Entry 7BOF (electron microscopy, 2.92 A resolution); this record covers chains A and Q of the 12 polymer chains in the assembly.

== Chain A ==
Molecule: 16S rRNA
Organism: Escherichia coli (strain K12)
Sequence (1542 nucleotides; numbered 1 to 1542; the number before each row is that of its first residue):
     1 AAAUUGAAGAGUUUGAUCAUGGCUCAGAUUGAACGCUGGCGGCAGGCCUA
    51 ACACAUGCAAGUCGAACGGUAACAGGAAGAAGCUUGCUUCUUUGCUGACG
   101 AGUGGCGGACGGGUGAGUAAUGUCUGGGAAACUGCCUGAUGGAGGGGGAU
   151 AACUACUGGAAACGGUAGCUAAUACCGCAUAACGUCGCAAGACCAAAGAG
   201 GGGGACCUUCGGGCCUCUUGCCAUCGGAUGUGCCCAGAUGGGAUUAGCUA
   251 GUAGGUGGGGUAACGGCUCACCUAGGCGACGAUCCCUAGCUGGUCUGAGA
   301 GGAUGACCAGCCACACUGGAACUGAGACACGGUCCAGACUCCUACGGGAG
   351 GCAGCAGUGGGGAAUAUUGCACAAUGGGCGCAAGCCUGAUGCAGCCAUGC
   401 CGCGUGUAUGAAGAAGGCCUUCGGGUUGUAAAGUACUUUCAGCGGGGAGG
   451 AAGGGAGUAAAGUUAAUACCUUUGCUCAUUGACGUUACCCGCAGAAGAAG
   501 CACCGGCUAACUCCGUGCCAGCAGCCXCGGUAAUACGGAGGGUGCAAGCG
   551 UUAAUCGGAAUUACUGGGCGUAAAGCGCACGCAGGCGGUUUGUUAAGUCA
   601 GAUGUGAAAUCCCCGGGCUCAACCUGGGAACUGCAUCUGAUACUGGCAAG
   651 CUUGAGUCUCGUAGAGGGGGGUAGAAUUCCAGGUGUAGCGGUGAAAUGCG
   701 UAGAGAUCUGGAGGAAUACCGGUGGCGAAGGCGGCCCCCUGGACGAAGAC
   751 UGACGCUCAGGUGCGAAAGCGUGGGGAGCAAACAGGAUUAGAUACCCUGG
   801 UAGUCCACGCCGUAAACGAUGUCGACUUGGAGGUUGUGCCCUUGAGGCGU
   851 GGCUUCCGGAGCUAACGCGUUAAGUCGACCGCCUGGGGAGUACGGCCGCA
   901 AGGUUAAAACUCAAAUGAAUUGACGGGGGCCCGCACAAGCGGUGGAGCAU
   951 GUGGUUUAAUUCGAUGXAACGCGAAGAACCUUACCUGGUCUUGACAUCCA
  1001 CGGAAGUUUUCAGAGAUGAGAAUGUGCCUUCGGGAACCGUGAGACAGGUG
  1051 CUGCAUGGCUGUCGUCAGCUCGUGUUGUGAAAUGUUGGGUUAAGUCCCGC
  1101 AACGAGCGCAACCCUUAUCCUUUGUUGCCAGCGGUCCGGCCGGGAACUCA
  1151 AAGGAGACUGCCAGUGAUAAACUGGAGGAAGGUGGGGAUGACGUCAAGUC
  1201 AUCAUGGCCCUUACGACCAGGGCUACACACGUGCUACAAUGGCGCAUACA
  1251 AAGAGAAGCGACCUCGCGAGAGCAAGCGGACCUCAUAAAGUGCGUCGUAG
  1301 UCCGGAUUGGAGUCUGCAACUCGACUCCAUGAAGUCGGAAUCGCUAGUAA
  1351 UCGUGGAUCAGAAUGCCACGGUGAAUACGUUCCCGGGCCUUGUACACACC
  1401 GCCCGUXACACCAUGGGAGUGGGUUGCAAAAGAAGUAGGUAGCUUAACCU
  1451 UCGGGAGGGCGCUUACCACUUUGUGAUUCAUGACUGGGGUGAAGUCGUAA
  1501 CAAGGUAACCGUAGGGGAACCUGCGGUUGGAUCACCUCCUUA
Not modelled in the structure: 931-1386, 1401-1407, 1495-1501, 1541-1542
Modified positions: PSU (pseudouridine-5'-monophosphate) at position 516, G7M (N7-methyl-guanosine-5'-monophosphate) at position 527, 2MG (2N-methylguanosine-5'-monophosphate) at position 966, 5MC (5-methylcytidine-5'-monophosphate) at position 967, 2MG (2N-methylguanosine-5'-monophosphate) at position 1207, 4OC (4n,o2'-methylcytidine-5'-monophosphate) at position 1402, 5MC (5-methylcytidine-5'-monophosphate) at position 1407, UR3 (3-methyluridine-5'-monophoshate) at position 1498, 2MG (2N-methylguanosine-5'-monophosphate) at position 1516, MA6 (6N-dimethyladenosine-5'-monophoshate) at position 1518, MA6 (6N-dimethyladenosine-5'-monophoshate) at position 1519
Metal / ion sites: Mg2+ site 1 near U14 (its only coordinating residue here); Mg2+ site 2 near G21 (its only coordinating residue here); Mg2+ site 3: C48, G115; Mg2+ site 4 near A53 (its only coordinating residue here); Mg2+ site 5 near U56 (its only coordinating residue here); Mg2+ site 6: A59, U387; Mg2+ site 7 near A66 (its only coordinating residue here); Mg2+ site 8 near G100 (its only coordinating residue here); Mg2+ site 9: A109, G331; Mg2+ site 10 near G111 (its only coordinating residue here); Mg2+ site 11 near G113 (its only coordinating residue here); Mg2+ site 12: A116, G117, G289; 39 more Mg2+ sites not listed
Reported in the primary citation:
  - contacts within the chain: U921-A1534, A923-U1532, A1507-G1530 (pi stacking)

== Chain Q ==
Name: 30S ribosomal protein S17
Organism: Escherichia coli (strain K12)
UniProt: P0AG63 (RS17_ECOLI); residue numbers follow UniProt; this construct covers 1-84
Chain sequence (84 residues; each row starts with the number of its first residue):
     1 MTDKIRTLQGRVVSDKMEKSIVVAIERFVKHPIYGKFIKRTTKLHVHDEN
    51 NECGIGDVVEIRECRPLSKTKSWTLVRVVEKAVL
Not modelled in the structure: 1-3, 84
Curated features (UniProtKB/Swiss-Prot):
  - natural variant: His31 (H31P: In neamine-resistant mutant nea301), Ser68 (S68F: Prevents 30S subunit assembly at 42 degrees Celsius)

== How chain A and chain Q interact ==
Residue-residue contacts (58):
  G127(A) with Arg6(Q), sugar contact; Glu63(Q), hydrogen bond to the base
  A130(A) with Arg65(Q), salt bridge to the phosphate; Pro66(Q), base contact
  C234(A) with Pro66(Q), sugar contact; Ser72(Q), sugar contact
  C235(A) with Glu63(Q), sugar contact; Ser72(Q), sugar contact; Trp73(Q), hydrogen bond to the sugar
  A236(A) with Thr42(Q), phosphate contact; Leu44(Q), phosphate contact
  G237(A) with Arg27(Q), sugar contact; Thr42(Q), hydrogen bond to the phosphate
  U252(A) with Lys69(Q), salt bridge to the phosphate
  A253(A) with Met17(Q), hydrogen bond to the sugar; Lys69(Q), salt bridge to the phosphate; Thr70(Q), phosphate contact
  G254(A) with Met17(Q), sugar contact; Glu18(Q), hydrogen bond to the sugar; Ser20(Q), sugar contact; Ser68(Q), hydrogen bond to the phosphate; Lys69(Q), hydrogen bond to the phosphate; Thr70(Q), hydrogen bond to the phosphate; Lys71(Q), hydrogen bond to the phosphate
  G255(A) with Glu18(Q), sugar contact; Lys19(Q), phosphate contact; Ser68(Q), phosphate contact; Lys71(Q), salt bridge to the phosphate
  U256(A) with Lys19(Q), salt bridge to the phosphate
  C264(A) with Arg65(Q), hydrogen bond to the phosphate; Pro66(Q), hydrogen bond to the sugar
  G265(A) with Arg65(Q), salt bridge to the phosphate; Pro66(Q), sugar contact; Leu67(Q), phosphate contact; Ser68(Q), hydrogen bond to the sugar; Lys69(Q), hydrogen bond to the sugar
  G266(A) with Lys69(Q), sugar contact
  C267(A) with Lys69(Q), phosphate contact
  U273(A) with Glu18(Q), sugar contact
  G275(A) with Lys16(Q), salt bridge to the phosphate
  G276(A) with Ser14(Q), hydrogen bond to the phosphate; His45(Q), hydrogen bond to the phosphate
  C277(A) with Lys43(Q), salt bridge to the phosphate; His45(Q), salt bridge to the phosphate
  G278(A) with Lys43(Q), salt bridge to the phosphate
  C280(A) with Lys39(Q), base contact; Arg40(Q), hydrogen bond to the sugar; Thr41(Q), hydrogen bond to the base
  C564(A) with Ile33(Q), sugar contact; Tyr34(Q), sugar contact
  G585(A) with Lys36(Q), hydrogen bond to the sugar; Lys39(Q), phosphate contact
  G597(A) with Phe28(Q), sugar contact; Phe37(Q), sugar contact
  U598(A) with Phe37(Q), phosphate contact
  A635(A) with Arg6(Q), hydrogen bond to the phosphate
  U636(A) with Arg6(Q), salt bridge to the phosphate
  C879(A) with Lys36(Q), salt bridge to the phosphate
Also at the interface, not in a pair above, chain A (32 interface residues in all): A129, A238, C272, C586
Also at the interface, not in a pair above, chain Q (32 interface residues in all): Val22, His47

== Summary ==
Chain A and chain Q each contribute 32 residues to their interface, with 19 hydrogen bonds and 12 salt
bridges. Polar contacts include G127(A)-Glu63(Q), C280(A)-Thr41(Q) and C235(A)-Trp73(Q). C48(A) and G115(A)
coordinate Mg2+ site 3. A59(A) and U387(A) form the Mg2+ site 6. From the paper: contacts within the chain
involving U921(A), A1534(A) and A923(A) among others.
Here chain A is 16S rRNA and chain Q is 30S ribosomal protein S17, both from Escherichia coli (strain K12).
Entry 7BOF (Bacterial 30S ribosomal subunit assembly complex state I (body domain)) was determined by electron
microscopy, deposited together with 7AF3, 7AF5, 7AF8, 7AFA, 7AFD, 7AFH and 17 further entries.
